Entry 2YC4 (X-ray diffraction, 2.80 A resolution); this record covers chains B and D of the 4 polymer chains in the assembly.

# Chain B
Protein: Intraflagellar transport protein 25
From: Chlamydomonas reinhardtii
UniProtKB: B8LIX8 (B8LIX8_CHLRE); numbering as in UniProt (aligned over 1-135)
Sequence (139 residues; row label = number of the first residue in the row; numbers below 1 keep their minus sign (Gly-3 is residue -3)):
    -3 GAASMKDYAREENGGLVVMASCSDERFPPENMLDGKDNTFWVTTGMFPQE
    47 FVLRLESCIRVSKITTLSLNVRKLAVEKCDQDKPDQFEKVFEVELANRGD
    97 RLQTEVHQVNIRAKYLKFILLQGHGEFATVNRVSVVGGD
Unresolved in the structure: -3 to 1, 96-97, 135
Construct notes: expression tag (-3 to 0)
Bound ions: Ca2+: Asn27, Asp30, Lys32, Thr35, Asn127
Curated features (UniProtKB/Swiss-Prot):
  - binding site (Ca(2+)): Asn27, Asp30, Lys32, Thr35, Asn127
  - mutagenesis: Asp30 (D30A: Does not affect interaction with IFT27), Thr35 (T35A: Does not affect interaction with IFT27), Val38 to Thr40 (Abolishes interaction with IFT27; when associated with E-125), Thr125 (T125E: Abolishes interaction with IFT27; when associated with 38-R--R-40)
Reported in the primary citation:
  - mutagenesis - D30A, T35A, V38R, T40R: unchanged binding to Small rab-related gtpase (chain D)
  - mutagenesis - V38R/T40R/T125E: abolished binding to Small rab-related gtpase (chain D)

# Chain D
Protein: Small rab-related gtpase
From: Chlamydomonas reinhardtii
UniProtKB: A8HN58 (A8HN58_CHLRE); residue numbers follow UniProt; this construct covers 1-204
Sequence (208 residues; each row starts with the number of its first residue; numbers below 1 keep their minus sign (Gly-3 is residue -3)):
    -3 GAASMVKKEVKPIDITATLRCKVAVVGEATVGKSALISMFTSKGSKFLKD
    47 YAMTSGVEVVVAPVTIPDTTVSVELFLLDTAGSDLYKEQISQYWNGVYYA
    97 ILVFDVSSMESFESCKAWFELLKSARPDRERPLRAVLVANKTDLPPQRHQ
   147 VRLDMAQDWATTNTLDFFDVSANPPGKDADAPFLSIATTFYRNYEDKVAA
   197 FQDACRNY
Unresolved in the structure: -3 to 7, 42-56, 77-78, 142-145, 204
Construct notes: expression tag (-3 to 0)
Curated features (UniProtKB/Swiss-Prot):
  - binding site (GTP): Gly23 to Ser30, Asp75 to Ser79, Asn136 to Asp139
  - mutagenesis: Ser30 (S30N: Impaired GTP-binding), Ser79 (S79Q: Shows higher GTPase activity), Val194 (V194R: Does not affect interaction with IFT25)
Reported in the primary citation:
  - mutagenesis - V194R: unchanged binding to Intraflagellar transport protein 25 (chain B)
  - mutagenesis - S30N: abolished binding to GTP
  - mutagenesis - S30N: decreased catalytic activity on GTP
  - mutagenesis - S79Q: increased catalytic activity

# How chain B and chain D interact
Contacting residue pairs - 44 pairs, chain B then chain D:
  Ser17(B) - Arg16(D)  hydrogen bond (backbone-side chain)
  Cys18(B) - Arg16(D)
  Ser19(B) - Thr12(D)
  Ser19(B) - Ala13(D)
  Ser19(B) - Thr14(D)
  Asp20(B) - Thr12(D)
  Asp20(B) - Ala13(D)
  Asp20(B) - Tyr190(D)  hydrogen bond
  Glu21(B) - Thr12(D)  hydrogen bond (backbone-backbone)
  Arg22(B) - Tyr190(D)
  Arg22(B) - Glu191(D)  salt bridge
  Phe23(B) - Val194(D)  hydrophobic
  Phe23(B) - Gln198(D)
  Asp33(B) - Cys201(D)
  Asn34(B) - Cys201(D)  hydrogen bond (backbone-side chain)
  Asn34(B) - Arg202(D)  hydrogen bond
  Asn34(B) - Asn203(D)
  Phe36(B) - Phe197(D)  hydrophobic
  Val38(B) - Tyr190(D)
  Val38(B) - Phe197(D)  hydrophobic
  Thr39(B) - Tyr190(D)
  Thr40(B) - Thr14(D)  hydrogen bond (side chain-backbone)
  Thr40(B) - Leu15(D)
  Thr40(B) - Arg16(D)  hydrogen bond (backbone-backbone)
  Thr40(B) - Phe186(D)
  Thr40(B) - Tyr190(D)
  Gly41(B) - Arg16(D)
  Met42(B) - Arg16(D)
  Met42(B) - Lys18(D)
  Met42(B) - Phe72(D)  hydrophobic
  Phe43(B) - Asn91(D)
  Leu65(B) - Phe197(D)  hydrophobic
  Glu88(B) - Tyr89(D)  hydrogen bond
  Leu117(B) - Tyr89(D)
  Gln118(B) - Tyr89(D)
  His120(B) - Asp124(D)
  Glu122(B) - Tyr95(D)  hydrogen bond
  Glu122(B) - Arg127(D)  salt bridge
  Glu122(B) - Phe186(D)
  Glu122(B) - Asn189(D)  hydrogen bond
  Phe123(B) - Phe186(D)  hydrophobic
  Phe123(B) - Tyr190(D)  hydrophobic
  Phe123(B) - Lys193(D)
  Thr125(B) - Phe197(D)
Also at the interface, not in a pair above, chain B (30 interface residues in all): Gln45, Asn66, Gly95, Gly121, Ala124, Asn127
Also at the interface, not in a pair above, chain D (26 interface residues in all): Ile11, Cys17, Ala200

# In short
Chain B and chain D form an interface of 30 and 26 residues respectively, with 10 hydrogen bonds and 2 salt
bridges. Among the polar pairs are Arg22(B)-Glu191(D), Glu122(B)-Arg127(D) and Ser17(B)-Arg16(D). From the
paper: V38R/T40R/T125E of chain B abolish binding to Small rab-related gtpase (chain D); S30N of chain D
abolishes binding to GTP; 8 substitutions were tested in all.
Here chain B is Intraflagellar transport protein 25 and chain D is Small rab-related gtpase, both from
Chlamydomonas reinhardtii. Entry 2YC4 (Intraflagellar Transport Complex 25-27 from Chlamydomonas) was
determined by X-ray diffraction, deposited together with 2YC2.
